4MG2 - chains A and B of the 3 polymer chains in the assembly; structure by X-ray diffraction, 2.30 A resolution.

# Chain A
Name: Alpha-ketoglutarate-dependent dioxygenase alkB homolog 2
Organism: Homo sapiens
Notes: EC 1.14.11.33
UniProtKB: Q6NS38 (ALKB2_HUMAN); residues 56-258 here = UniProt positions 56-258
Amino-acid sequence (205 residues; each row starts with the number of its first residue):
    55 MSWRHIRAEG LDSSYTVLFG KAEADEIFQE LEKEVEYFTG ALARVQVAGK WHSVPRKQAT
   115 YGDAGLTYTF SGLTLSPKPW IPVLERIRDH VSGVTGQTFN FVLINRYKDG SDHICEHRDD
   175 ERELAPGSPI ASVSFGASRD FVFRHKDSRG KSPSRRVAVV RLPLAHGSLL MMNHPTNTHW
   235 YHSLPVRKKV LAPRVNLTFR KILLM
Not modelled in the structure: 180-181, 203-210
Differences from the reference sequence: initiating methionine (55); conflict Ser-67 (Cys in Q6NS38), Ser-165 (Cys in Q6NS38), Cys-169 (Gly in Q6NS38), Ser-192 (Cys in Q6NS38); engineered mutation Ala-102 (Phe in Q6NS38); expression tag (259)
Bound ions: Mg2+ near Asp-173 (its only coordinating residue here)
UniProt features mapped onto this chain:
  - binding site (substrate): Tyr-122 to Phe-124, Asp-174
  - binding site (2-oxoglutarate): Asn-159, Tyr-161, His-171, His-236, Arg-248, Thr-252, Arg-254
  - binding site (Fe cation): His-171, Asp-173, His-236
  - mutagenesis: Val-101 to Gly-103 (Strong decrease of activity toward N1-methyladenine adduct in both ssDNA and dsDNA substrates), Val-101 (V101A: Decreases activity toward N1-methyladenine adduct in ssDNA. Has no effect on lesion repair in dsDNA; V101G: Loss of activity toward N1-methyladenine adduct in either ssDNA or dsDNA ...), Arg-110 (R110A: Loss of activity toward N1-methyladenine adduct in either ssDNA or dsDNA), Tyr-122 (Y122A: Decreases activity toward N1-methyladenine adduct in either ssDNA or dsDNA), Phe-124 (F124A: Loss of activity toward N1-methyladenine adduct in either ssDNA or dsDNA), Ser-125 (S125A: Strong decrease of activity toward N1-methyladenine adduct in ssDNA. Has no effect on lesion repair in dsDNA), Asp-173 (D173A: Loss of activity associated with decreased rDNA transcription), Glu-175 (E175A: Loss of activity), His-236 (H236A: Decreases activity)

# Chain B
Molecule: DNA-1
Sequence (15 nucleotides; each row starts with the number of its first residue):
    10 TCGACAGTGA GACAT
Not modelled in the structure: 24

# Chain A / chain B interface
Contacting residue pairs (5):
  Arg-98(A) / DT10(B)  base contact
  Lys-104(A) / DT10(B)  phosphate contact
  Trp-105(A) / DT10(B)  base contact
  Ser-125(A) / DG12(B)  sugar contact
  Cys-169(A) / DC14(B)  base contact
Interface residues without a listed pair, chain A (9 interface residues in all): His-106, Gln-112, Phe-124, His-167
Interface residues without a listed pair, chain B (4 interface residues in all): DA13

# Summary
9 residues of chain A face 4 of chain B across their interface. From UniProt: 4 substrate-binding residues, 7
residues binding 2-oxoglutarate, 3 Fe cation-binding residues and 9 mutagenesis sites on chain A.
Chain A is Alpha-ketoglutarate-dependent dioxygenase alkB homolog 2 (Homo sapiens) and chain B is DNA-1; the
structure, ALKBH2 F102A cross-linked to undamaged dsDNA, was determined by X-ray diffraction (same publication
as 4MGT).
